PDB entry 3C28 | X-ray diffraction, 2.60 A resolution | chains D and A of the 4 polymer chains in the assembly

[Chain D]
Molecule: LoxP DNA, chain D
Sequence (34 nucleotides; each row starts with the number of its first residue):
     2 ATAACTTCGTATAGCATACATTATACGAAGTTAT

[Chain A]
Molecule: Recombinase cre
From: Bacteriophage P1
UniProt: P06956 (RECR_BPP1); residue numbers follow UniProt; this construct covers 20-341
Amino-acid sequence (322 residues; each row starts with the number of its first residue):
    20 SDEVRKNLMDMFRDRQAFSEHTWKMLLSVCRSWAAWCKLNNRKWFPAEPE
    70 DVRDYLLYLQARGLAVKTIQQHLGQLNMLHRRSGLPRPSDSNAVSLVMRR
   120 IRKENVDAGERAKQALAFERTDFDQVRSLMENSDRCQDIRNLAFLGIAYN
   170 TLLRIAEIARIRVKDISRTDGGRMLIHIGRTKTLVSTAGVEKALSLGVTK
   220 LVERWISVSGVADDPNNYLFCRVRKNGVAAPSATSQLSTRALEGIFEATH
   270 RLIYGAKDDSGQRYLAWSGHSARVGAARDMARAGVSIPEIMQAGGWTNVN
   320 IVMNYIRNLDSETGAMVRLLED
Disordered / not traced: 186-192, 197-211, 279
Swiss-Prot annotation at these positions:
  - active site: Arg-173, His-289, Arg-292, Trp-315, Tyr-324 (O-(3'-phospho-DNA)-tyrosine intermediate)

[Chain D / chain A interface]
Residue-residue contacts - 46 pairs, chain D then chain A:
  DA2(D) with Lys-244(A), base contact
  DT3(D) with Lys-244(A), hydrogen bond to the base
  DA4(D) with Lys-244(A), sugar contact
  DA5(D) with Gln-156(A), hydrogen bond to the phosphate; Val-242(A), phosphate contact; Arg-243(A), sugar contact; Lys-244(A), sugar contact
  DC6(D) with Gln-156(A), phosphate contact; Arg-159(A), salt bridge to the phosphate; Arg-241(A), phosphate contact; Val-242(A), hydrogen bond to the phosphate; Ala-260(A), sugar contact
  DT7(D) with Arg-241(A), sugar contact; Gln-255(A), phosphate contact; Leu-256(A), phosphate contact; Ser-257(A), hydrogen bond to the phosphate; Ala-260(A), phosphate contact
  DT8(D) with Ser-257(A), base contact; Arg-259(A), base contact
  DG10(D) with Arg-50(A), sugar contact
  DT11(D) with Met-44(A), base contact; Ser-47(A), hydrogen bond to the phosphate; Arg-50(A), salt bridge to the phosphate
  DA12(D) with Met-44(A), hydrogen bond to the base; Arg-81(A), salt bridge to the phosphate; Thr-87(A), sugar contact; His-91(A), salt bridge to the phosphate; Arg-282(A), hydrogen bond to the base
  DT13(D) with Met-44(A), base contact; Leu-83(A), phosphate contact; Ala-84(A), hydrogen bond to the phosphate; Thr-87(A), hydrogen bond to the phosphate; Gln-90(A), hydrogen bond to the base; Arg-282(A), hydrogen bond to the sugar
  DA14(D) with Lys-86(A), base contact; Ala-131(A), phosphate contact; Lys-132(A), hydrogen bond to the phosphate; Tyr-283(A), sugar contact
  DG15(D) with Lys-86(A), hydrogen bond to the base; His-289(A), sugar contact; Ile-320(A), phosphate contact; Tyr-324(A), hydrogen bond to the phosphate
  DC16(D) with Arg-173(A), salt bridge to the phosphate; Arg-292(A), salt bridge to the phosphate; Trp-315(A), hydrogen bond to the phosphate; Ile-320(A), phosphate contact
Interface residues without a listed pair, chain D (16 interface residues in all): DC9, DA17
Interface residues without a listed pair, chain A (35 interface residues in all): Lys-43, Arg-130, Gln-133, Asn-317

[In short]
16 residues of chain D face 35 of chain A across their interface; the contacts include 15 hydrogen bonds and 6
salt bridges. Polar pairs include DT3(D)/Lys-244(A), DA12(D)/Met-44(A) and DA12(D)/Arg-282(A). Curated
annotation (UniProt) lists 5 active-site residues on chain A.
Chain D is LoxP DNA, chain D and chain A is Recombinase cre (Bacteriophage P1); the structure, Crystal
structure of the product synapse complex, was determined by X-ray diffraction.
